5DBO - chains B and D of the 4 polymer chains in the assembly; structure by X-ray diffraction, 3.00 A resolution.

== Chain B (and D) ==
Name: Translation initiation factor eIF2b-like protein
Organism: Chaetomium thermophilum
Notes: chain D of this document is another copy of the same molecule, construct and numbering; everything in this record applies to it too
UniProtKB: G0SEE6 (G0SEE6_CHATD); the construct has insertions or renumbered stretches relative to UniProt, so the offset changes along the chain: 1-92 = UniProt 1-92; 149-419 = UniProt 118-388
Amino-acid sequence (419 residues; numbered 1 to 419; the number before each row is that of its first residue):
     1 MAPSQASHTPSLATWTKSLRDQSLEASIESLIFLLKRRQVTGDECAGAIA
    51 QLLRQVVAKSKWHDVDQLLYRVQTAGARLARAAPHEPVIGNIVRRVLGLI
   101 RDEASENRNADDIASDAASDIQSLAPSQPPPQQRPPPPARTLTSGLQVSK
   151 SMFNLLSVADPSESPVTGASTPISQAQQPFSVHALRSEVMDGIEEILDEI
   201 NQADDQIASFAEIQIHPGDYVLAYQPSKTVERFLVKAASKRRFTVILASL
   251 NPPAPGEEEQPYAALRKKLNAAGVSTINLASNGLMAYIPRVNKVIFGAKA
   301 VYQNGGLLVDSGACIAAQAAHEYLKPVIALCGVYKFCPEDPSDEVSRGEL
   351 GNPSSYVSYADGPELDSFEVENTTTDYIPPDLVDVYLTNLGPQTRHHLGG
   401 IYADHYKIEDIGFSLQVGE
Disordered / not traced: 1-9, 106-178, 352-372, 407-419 (chain D: 1-9, 108-180, 255-259, 350-372, 407-419)
Sequence notes: linker (93-148)

== Interface between chain B and chain D ==
Pairs across the interface - 14 pairs, chain B then chain D:
  Pro217(B) with Arg290(D), hydrogen bond (backbone-side chain)
  Gly218(B) with Arg290(D)
  Asp219(B) with Arg290(D), salt bridge
  Pro289(B) with Asn292(D); Lys325(D)
  Arg290(B) with Pro217(D); Gly218(D), hydrogen bond (side chain-backbone); Asp219(D), salt bridge; Asn292(D), hydrogen bond
  Asn292(B) with Arg290(D)
  Glu322(B) with Leu324(D)
  Leu324(B) with Glu322(D); Tyr323(D), hydrophobic
  Lys325(B) with Lys325(D)
Other interface residues (no listed pair), chain B (12 interface residues in all): His216, Tyr220, Tyr323
Other interface residues (no listed pair), chain D (11 interface residues in all): Tyr220, Pro289

== Overview ==
12 residues of chain B and 11 residues of chain D are in contact, with 3 hydrogen bonds and 2 salt bridges.
Polar contacts include Asp219(B)-Arg290(D), Pro217(B)-Arg290(D) and Arg290(B)-Gly218(D).
Chain B and chain D are both Translation initiation factor eIF2b-like protein (Chaetomium thermophilum); the
structure, Crystal structure of the tetrameric eIF2B-beta2-delta2 complex from C. thermophilum, was determined
by X-ray diffraction (same publication as 4ZEM and 4ZEO).
